3IJ2 - chains A and Y of the 4 polymer chains in the assembly; structure by X-ray diffraction, 3.75 A resolution.

[Chain A]
Name: Beta-nerve growth factor
From: Mus musculus
UniProtKB: P01139 (NGF_MOUSE); residues -102 to 120 here correspond to UniProt positions 129-351 (UniProt number = residue number + 231)
Sequence (230 residues; each row starts with the number of its first residue; numbers below 1 keep their minus sign (Glu-102 is residue -102)):
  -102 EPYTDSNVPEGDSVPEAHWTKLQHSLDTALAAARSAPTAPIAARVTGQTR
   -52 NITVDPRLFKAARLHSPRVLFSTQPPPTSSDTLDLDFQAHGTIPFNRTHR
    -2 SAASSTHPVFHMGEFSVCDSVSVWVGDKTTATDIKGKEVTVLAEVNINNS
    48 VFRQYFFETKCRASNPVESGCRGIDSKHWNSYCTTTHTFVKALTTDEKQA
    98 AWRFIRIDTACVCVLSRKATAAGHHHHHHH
Disordered / not traced: -102 to 7, 118-127
Differences from the reference sequence: engineered mutation Ala-72 (Arg159 in P01139), Ala-71 (Arg160 in P01139), Ala-42 (Lys189 in P01139), Ala-41 (Arg190 in P01139), Ala-1 (Lys230 in P01139), Ala0 (Arg231 in P01139), Ala118 (Arg349 in P01139), Ala119 (Arg350 in P01139); expression tag (121-127)
Disulfides: Cys15-Cys80, Cys58-Cys108, Cys68-Cys110

[Chain Y]
Name: Nerve growth factor receptor (TNFR superfamily, member 16)
From: Rattus norvegicus
UniProtKB: P07174 (P07174_RAT); residues 1-161 here correspond to UniProt positions 33-193 (UniProt number = residue number + 32)
Sequence (171 residues; numbered -2 to 168; the number before each row is that of its first residue; numbers below 1 keep their minus sign (Ala-2 is residue -2)):
    -2 ADPKETCSTGLYTHSGECCKACNLGEGVAQPCGADQTVCEPCLDSVTFSD
    48 VVSATEPCKPCTECLGLQSMSAPCVEADDAVCRCAYGYYQDEETGHCEAC
    98 SVCEVGSGLVFSCQDKQNTVCEECPEGTYSDEANHVDPCLPCTVCEDTER
   148 QLRECTPWADAECEHHHHHHH
Disordered / not traced: -2 to 1, 162-168
Differences from the reference sequence: expression tag (-2 to 0, 162-168); engineered mutation Asp32 (Asn64 in P07174); conflict Ser42 (Asn74 in P07174)
Disulfides: Cys4-Cys15, Cys16-Cys29, Cys19-Cys36, Cys39-Cys55, Cys58-Cys71, Cys61-Cys79, Cys81-Cys94, Cys97-Cys110, Cys100-Cys118, Cys121-Cys136, Cys139-Cys152, Cys142-Cys160

[Interface between chain A and chain Y]
Residue-residue contacts (25):
  His8(A) - Phe108(Y)
  Met9(A) - Phe108(Y)
  Gly10(A) - Val107(Y)
  Gly10(A) - Phe108(Y)
  Phe12(A) - Leu106(Y)
  Phe12(A) - Val107(Y)
  Phe12(A) - Pro135(Y)  hydrophobic
  Trp21(A) - Met67(Y)
  Trp21(A) - Ser68(Y)  hydrogen bond (side chain-backbone)
  Trp21(A) - Pro70(Y)
  Ser47(A) - Leu40(Y)
  Val48(A) - Ser42(Y)
  Val48(A) - Val43(Y)  hydrophobic
  Phe49(A) - Asp41(Y)
  Phe49(A) - Ser42(Y)  hydrogen bond (backbone-side chain)
  Arg50(A) - Ser42(Y)
  Tyr52(A) - Ser42(Y)  hydrogen bond
  Tyr52(A) - Met67(Y)  hydrophobic
  Tyr52(A) - Pro70(Y)  hydrophobic
  Arg59(A) - Val133(Y)
  Arg59(A) - Asp134(Y)  salt bridge
  Glu65(A) - Asp128(Y)
  Arg69(A) - Val133(Y)
  Arg69(A) - Asp134(Y)  salt bridge
  Arg69(A) - Pro135(Y)
Interface residues without a listed pair, chain A (17 interface residues in all): Glu11, Asp16, Val18, Val64
Interface residues without a listed pair, chain Y (17 interface residues in all): Ala69, Tyr83, Leu137

[In short]
The chain A/chain Y interface involves 17 residues from each chain, with 3 hydrogen bonds and 2 salt bridges.
Among the polar pairs are Arg59(A)-Asp134(Y), Arg69(A)-Asp134(Y) and Trp21(A)-Ser68(Y).
Here chain A is Beta-nerve growth factor (Mus musculus) and chain Y is Nerve growth factor receptor (TNFR
superfamily, member 16) (Rattus norvegicus). Entry 3IJ2 (Ligand-receptor structure) was determined by X-ray
diffraction.
